PDB entry 2LTZ | solution NMR | chains A and B

[Chain A]
Protein: E3 ubiquitin-protein ligase SMURF2
Organism: Homo sapiens
Notes: fragment: WW3 domain
UniProt: Q9HAU4 (SMUF2_HUMAN); numbering as in UniProt (aligned over 297-333)
Chain sequence (37 residues; each row starts with the number of its first residue):
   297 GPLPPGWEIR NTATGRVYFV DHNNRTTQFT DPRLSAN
Curated features (UniProtKB/Swiss-Prot):
  - mutagenesis: Gly297 to Leu330 (Abolishes interaction with SMAD7)

[Chain B]
Protein: Smad7 derived peptide
UniProt: O15105 (SMAD7_HUMAN); residues 203-217 here = UniProt positions 203-217
Chain sequence (15 residues; each row starts with the number of its first residue):
   203 ELESPPPPYS RYPMD
Curated features (UniProtKB/Swiss-Prot):
  - region: Pro208 to Asp217 (Important for interaction with SMURF2)
  - motif: Pro208 to Tyr211 (PY-motif)
  - mutagenesis: Pro207 to Tyr211 (Diminishes interaction with SMURF2), Tyr211 (Y211A: Diminishes interaction with SMURF2 and reduces inhibition of TGF-beta signaling)
From the paper describing this entry:
  - mutagenesis - S206A: unchanged binding to HA-YAP

[Chain A / chain B interface]
Contacting residue pairs (29; chain A residue first):
  Glu304(A) - Tyr214(B)
  Arg306(A) - Pro215(B)
  Arg306(A) - Asp217(B)
  Asn307(A) - Asp217(B)
  Thr308(A) - Pro209(B)
  Thr308(A) - Asp217(B)
  Ala309(A) - Asp217(B)
  Arg312(A) - Glu205(B)
  Arg312(A) - Ser206(B)
  Tyr314(A) - Pro209(B)
  Tyr314(A) - Pro215(B)
  Tyr314(A) - Asp217(B)
  Val316(A) - Tyr211(B)
  Val316(A) - Arg213(B)
  Asp317(A) - Tyr211(B)
  His318(A) - Tyr211(B)
  His318(A) - Arg213(B)
  His318(A) - Tyr214(B)
  Arg321(A) - Tyr211(B)
  Thr322(A) - Tyr211(B)
  Thr323(A) - Glu203(B)
  Thr323(A) - Pro208(B)
  Thr323(A) - Pro209(B)
  Phe325(A) - Glu203(B)
  Phe325(A) - Glu205(B)
  Phe325(A) - Ser206(B)
  Phe325(A) - Pro208(B)
  Phe325(A) - Pro209(B)
  Thr326(A) - Glu203(B)
Other interface residues (no listed pair), chain A (17 interface residues in all): Thr310, Gln324
Other interface residues (no listed pair), chain B (14 interface residues in all): Leu204, Pro207, Ser212, Met216
Interface features reported in the paper:
  - residue pairs: Arg312(A)-Glu205(B)

[Summary]
17 residues of chain A and 14 residues of chain B are in contact. The authors report a contact between
Arg312(A) and Glu205(B). UniProt lists 5 mutagenesis sites on chain B. The paper reports that S206A of chain B
leaves binding to HA-YAP unchanged.
Here chain A is E3 ubiquitin-protein ligase SMURF2 (Homo sapiens) and chain B is Smad7 derived peptide. Entry
2LTZ (Smurf2 WW3 domain in complex with a Smad7 derived peptide) was determined by solution NMR (same
publication as 2LTV, 2LTW, 2LTX and 2LTY).
